5M0R - chains A and Q of the 22 polymer chains in the assembly; structure by electron microscopy, 8.20 A resolution (very low resolution: no residue pairs are listed; an interface is given only as per-side residue counts).

Chain A:
Protein: integrase
Organism: Maedi visna virus (strain KV1772)
Notes: EC 3.4.23.-, 2.7.7.49, 3.1.26.13, 3.1.13.2, 3.6.1.23, 2.7.7.-, 3.1.-.-
Reference sequence: P35956 (POL_VILVK); residues 1-281 here correspond to UniProt positions 821-1101 (UniProt number = residue number + 820)
Chain sequence (281 residues; numbered 1 to 281; the number before each row is that of its first residue):
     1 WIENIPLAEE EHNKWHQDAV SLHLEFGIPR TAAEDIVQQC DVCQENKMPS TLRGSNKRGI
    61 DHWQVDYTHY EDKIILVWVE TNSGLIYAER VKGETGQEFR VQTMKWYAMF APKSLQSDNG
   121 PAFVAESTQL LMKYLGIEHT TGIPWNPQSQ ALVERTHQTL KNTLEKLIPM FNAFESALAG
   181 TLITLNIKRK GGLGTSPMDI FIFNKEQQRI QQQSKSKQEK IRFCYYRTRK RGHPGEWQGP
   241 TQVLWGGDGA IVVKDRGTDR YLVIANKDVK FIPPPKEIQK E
Disordered / not traced: 277-281

Chain Q:
Molecule: vDNA, non-transfered strand
Sequence (21 nucleotides; numbered 1 to 21; the number before each row is that of its first residue):
     1 GCTGCGAGAT CCGCTCCGGT G

Interface between chain A and chain Q:
At this resolution (8 A) residue pairs are not listed: 8 residues of chain A and 5 of chain Q lie at the interface.

Summary:
The interface between chain A and chain Q involves 8 residues on one side and 5 on the other.
Here chain A is integrase (Maedi visna virus (strain KV1772)) and chain Q is vDNA, non-transfered strand.
Entry 5M0R (Cryo-EM reconstruction of the maedi-visna virus (MVV) strand transfer complex) was determined by
electron microscopy (same publication as 7ZPP and 5T3A).
